Entry 4QWX (X-ray diffraction, 2.90 A resolution); this record covers chains B and C of the 28 polymer chains in the assembly.

[Chain B]
Molecule: Proteasome subunit alpha type-3
From: Saccharomyces cerevisiae
Notes: EC 3.4.25.1
UniProtKB: P23638 (PSA3_YEAST); residues 0-257 here correspond to UniProt positions 1-258 (UniProt number = residue number + 1)
Sequence (258 residues; row label = number of the first residue in the row; numbering starts at 0):
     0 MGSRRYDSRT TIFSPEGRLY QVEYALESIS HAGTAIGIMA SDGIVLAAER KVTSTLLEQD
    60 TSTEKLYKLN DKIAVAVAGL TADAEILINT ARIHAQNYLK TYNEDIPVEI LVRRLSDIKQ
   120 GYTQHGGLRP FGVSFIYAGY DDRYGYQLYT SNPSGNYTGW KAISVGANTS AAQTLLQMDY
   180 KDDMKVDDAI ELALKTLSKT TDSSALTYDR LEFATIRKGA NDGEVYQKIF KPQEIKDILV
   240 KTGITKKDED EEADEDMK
Disordered / not traced: 0, 245-257
UniProt features mapped onto this chain:
  - cross-link (Glycyl lysine isopeptide (Lys-Gly)): Lys99 (interchain with G-Cter in ubiquitin), Lys198 (interchain with G-Cter in ubiquitin), Lys230 (interchain with G-Cter in ubiquitin)

[Chain C]
Molecule: Proteasome subunit alpha type-4
From: Saccharomyces cerevisiae
Notes: EC 3.4.25.1
UniProtKB: P40303 (PSA4_YEAST); residues -1 to 252 here correspond to UniProt positions 1-254 (UniProt number = residue number + 2)
Sequence (254 residues; row label = number of the first residue in the row; numbers below 1 keep their minus sign (Met-1 is residue -1)):
    -1 MSGYDRALSI FSPDGHIFQV EYALEAVKRG TCAVGVKGKN CVVLGCERRS TLKLQDTRIT
    59 PSKVSKIDSH VVLSFSGLNA DSRILIEKAR VEAQSHRLTL EDPVTVEYLT RYVAGVQQRY
   119 TQSGGVRPFG VSTLIAGFDP RDDEPKLYQT EPSGIYSSWS AQTIGRNSKT VREFLEKNYD
   179 RKEPPATVEE CVKLTVRSLL EVVQTGAKNI EITVVKPDSD IVALSSEEIN QYVTQIEQEK
   239 QEQQEQDKKK KSNH
Disordered / not traced: -1 to 0, 241-252
UniProt features mapped onto this chain:
  - modified residue: Thr58 (Phosphothreonine)

[Chain B / chain C interface]
Contacting residue pairs (71; chain B residue first):
  Arg3(B) - Arg4(C)
  Asp6(B) - Tyr2(C)  hydrogen bond
  Asp6(B) - Arg4(C)  salt bridge
  Arg8(B) - Arg4(C)
  Thr10(B) - Leu6(C)
  Thr10(B) - Arg125(C)
  Ile11(B) - Leu6(C)  hydrophobic
  Ile11(B) - Gln17(C)
  Phe12(B) - Gln17(C)  hydrogen bond (backbone-side chain)
  Phe12(B) - Tyr20(C)  hydrophobic
  Phe12(B) - Ala21(C)  hydrophobic
  Phe12(B) - Leu76(C)  hydrophobic
  Phe12(B) - Arg125(C)
  Phe12(B) - Pro126(C)
  Phe12(B) - Gly128(C)
  Ser13(B) - Tyr20(C)
  Pro14(B) - Tyr20(C)  hydrophobic
  Pro14(B) - Glu23(C)
  Glu15(B) - Glu23(C)
  Glu15(B) - Arg27(C)  hydrogen bond (backbone-side chain)
  Gly16(B) - Tyr20(C)
  Gly16(B) - Glu23(C)
  Gly16(B) - Ala24(C)
  Gly16(B) - Arg27(C)  hydrogen bond (backbone-side chain)
  Arg17(B) - Arg27(C)
  Leu18(B) - Arg125(C)
  Met38(B) - Asp54(C)
  Arg112(B) - Arg81(C)
  Ser115(B) - Arg81(C)  hydrogen bond (backbone-side chain)
  Asp116(B) - Arg81(C)  salt bridge
  Gln119(B) - Ala78(C)
  Gln119(B) - Asp79(C)
  Gln119(B) - Ile82(C)
  Thr122(B) - Arg125(C)  hydrogen bond (backbone-side chain)
  Gln123(B) - Tyr118(C)
  Gln123(B) - Gly123(C)
  Gln123(B) - Val124(C)
  Gln123(B) - Arg125(C)  hydrogen bond (backbone-backbone)
  Gln123(B) - Phe127(C)
  His124(B) - Gly123(C)
  His124(B) - Val124(C)
  Gly125(B) - Tyr2(C)
  Gly125(B) - Gly123(C)
  Gly126(B) - Tyr2(C)
  Tyr143(B) - Arg56(C)  hydrogen bond (backbone-side chain)
  Tyr143(B) - Ile57(C)  hydrophobic
  Tyr145(B) - Arg56(C)  hydrogen bond (backbone-side chain)
  Gln146(B) - Ile57(C)
  Leu147(B) - Ile57(C)
  Tyr148(B) - Ile57(C)
  Ser153(B) - Ala78(C)
  Gly154(B) - Ala78(C)
  Gly154(B) - Arg81(C)  hydrogen bond (backbone-side chain)
  Asn155(B) - Asn77(C)
  Asn155(B) - Ala78(C)
  Tyr156(B) - Pro59(C)  hydrophobic
  Tyr156(B) - Arg81(C)
  Gly158(B) - Gln53(C)
  Gly158(B) - Asp54(C)  hydrogen bond (backbone-backbone)
  Gly158(B) - Ile57(C)
  Gly158(B) - Thr58(C)  hydrogen bond (backbone-side chain)
  Trp159(B) - Lys51(C)
  Trp159(B) - Leu52(C)
  Trp159(B) - Gln53(C)
  Trp159(B) - Asp54(C)
  Lys160(B) - Leu52(C)  hydrogen bond (backbone-backbone)
  Lys160(B) - Gln53(C)
  Ala161(B) - Leu52(C)
  Leu175(B) - Leu52(C)
  Gln176(B) - Lys51(C)
  Gln176(B) - Leu52(C)
Interface residues without a listed pair, chain B (41 interface residues in all): Glu108, Thr157, Gln172, Tyr179
Interface residues without a listed pair, chain C (31 interface residues in all): Leu50

[Summary]
41 residues of chain B face 31 of chain C across their interface, with 13 hydrogen bonds and 2 salt bridges.
Polar pairs include Asp6(B)-Arg4(C), Asp116(B)-Arg81(C) and Asp6(B)-Tyr2(C).
Here chain B is Proteasome subunit alpha type-3 and chain C is Proteasome subunit alpha type-4, both from
Saccharomyces cerevisiae. Entry 4QWX (yCP in complex with the epoxyketone inhibitor ONX 0914) was determined
by X-ray diffraction, deposited together with 4QUX, 4QUY, 4QV0, 4QV1, 4QV3, 4QV4 and 42 further entries.
